PDB entry 6VON | electron microscopy, 3.35 A resolution | chains I and J of the 26 polymer chains in the assembly

[Chain I]
Protein: ATP synthase subunit b, chloroplastic
From: Spinacia oleracea
UniProt: P06453 (ATPF_SPIOL); residue numbers follow UniProt; this construct covers 1-184
Amino-acid sequence (184 residues; row label = number of the first residue in the row):
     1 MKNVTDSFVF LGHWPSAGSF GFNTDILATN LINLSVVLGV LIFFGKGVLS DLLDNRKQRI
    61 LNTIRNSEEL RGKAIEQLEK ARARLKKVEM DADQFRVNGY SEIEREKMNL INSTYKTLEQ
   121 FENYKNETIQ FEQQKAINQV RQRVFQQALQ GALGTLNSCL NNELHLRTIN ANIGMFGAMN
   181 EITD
Not modelled in the structure: 1-29, 183-184

[Chain J]
Protein: ATP synthase subunit b', chloroplastic
From: Spinacia oleracea
UniProt: P31853 (ATPX_SPIOL); numbering as in UniProt (aligned over 1-222)
Amino-acid sequence (222 residues; each row starts with the number of its first residue):
     1 MANMLVASSS KTLPTTTTTT ITPKPKFPLL KTPLLKLSPP QLPPLKHLNL SVLKSAAITA
    61 TPLTLSFLLP YPSLAEEIEK ASLFDFNLTL PIIMAEFLFL MFALDKIYYT PLGDFMDKRD
   121 ASIKEQLSGV KDTSSEVKQL EEQANAVMRA ARAEISAALN KMKKETQLEV EAKLAEGRKK
   181 IEVELQEALG SLEQQKEDTI KSLDSQISAL SDDIVKKVLP VS
Not modelled in the structure: 1-90, 221-222

[How chain I and chain J interact]
Residue-residue contacts - 84 pairs, chain I then chain J:
  I60(I) with R119(J)
  L61(I) with R119(J)
  T63(I) with I123(J)
  I64(I) with R119(J); S122(J)
  S67(I) with Q126(J)
  E68(I) with E125(J)
  L70(I) with Q126(J); V130(J), hydrophobic
  R71(I) with E125(J), salt bridge; Q126(J); V130(J)
  A74(I) with T133(J)
  I75(I) with T133(J)
  Q77(I) with V137(J)
  L78(I) with T133(J); E136(J); V137(J), hydrophobic; L140(J)
  A81(I) with L140(J), hydrophobic
  R84(I) with L140(J); E141(J), salt bridge; A144(J)
  L85(I) with L140(J); Q143(J)
  V88(I) with A144(J); V147(J)
  E89(I) with Q143(J); V147(J)
  D91(I) with M148(J)
  A92(I) with V147(J); M148(J); A151(J)
  F95(I) with M148(J), hydrophobic
  R96(I) with V147(J); A151(J); I155(J)
  G99(I) with I155(J)
  Y100(I) with E154(J); I155(J)
  I103(I) with I155(J); L159(J), hydrophobic
  E106(I) with L159(J); K163(J)
  K107(I) with L159(J), hydrogen bond (side chain-backbone); M162(J); K163(J); T166(J)
  L110(I) with K163(J)
  I111(I) with E169(J)
  T114(I) with K173(J)
  L118(I) with E176(J); G177(J)
  E122(I) with K180(J), salt bridge; E184(J)
  K125(I) with I181(J); L185(J)
  N126(I) with E184(J)
  I129(I) with E184(J); L185(J), hydrophobic; A188(J), hydrophobic; L192(J), hydrophobic
  Q133(I) with L192(J)
  A136(I) with K196(J)
  I137(I) with K196(J)
  V140(I) with K196(J)
  R143(I) with I200(J)
  V144(I) with I200(J), hydrophobic; I207(J), hydrophobic
  F145(I) with I214(J), hydrophobic
  Q147(I) with D204(J), hydrogen bond; I207(J)
  A148(I) with S211(J), hydrogen bond (backbone-side chain)
  G151(I) with S211(J)
  A152(I) with S211(J)
  T155(I) with V215(J)
  L156(I) with V215(J), hydrophobic; L219(J), hydrophobic
  L164(I) with L219(J), hydrophobic
  R167(I) with L219(J); P220(J), hydrogen bond (side chain-backbone)
  T168(I) with L219(J); P220(J)
  A171(I) with P220(J), hydrophobic
Other interface residues (no listed pair), chain I (54 interface residues in all): R59, R82, E104
Other interface residues (no listed pair), chain J (45 interface residues in all): A158, Q167, V170, L203

[Summary]
54 residues of chain I and 45 residues of chain J are in contact; the contacts include 4 hydrogen bonds and 3
salt bridges. Polar contacts include R71(I)-E125(J), R84(I)-E141(J) and E122(I)-K180(J).
Here chain I is ATP synthase subunit b, chloroplastic and chain J is ATP synthase subunit b', chloroplastic,
both from Spinacia oleracea. Entry 6VON (Chloroplast ATP synthase (R1, CF1FO)) was determined by electron
microscopy (same publication as 6VM1, 6VM4, 6VMB, 6VMD, 6VMG, 6VOF and 8 further entries).
